Entry 8PWX (X-ray diffraction, 3.20 A resolution); this record covers chains A and B.

Chain A:
Molecule: scFv fragment for antibody R5.008
Source organism: Homo sapiens
Notes: antibody fragment or engineered binder
Sequence (284 residues; row label = number of the first residue in the row; numbers below 1 keep their minus sign (Met-30 is residue -30)):
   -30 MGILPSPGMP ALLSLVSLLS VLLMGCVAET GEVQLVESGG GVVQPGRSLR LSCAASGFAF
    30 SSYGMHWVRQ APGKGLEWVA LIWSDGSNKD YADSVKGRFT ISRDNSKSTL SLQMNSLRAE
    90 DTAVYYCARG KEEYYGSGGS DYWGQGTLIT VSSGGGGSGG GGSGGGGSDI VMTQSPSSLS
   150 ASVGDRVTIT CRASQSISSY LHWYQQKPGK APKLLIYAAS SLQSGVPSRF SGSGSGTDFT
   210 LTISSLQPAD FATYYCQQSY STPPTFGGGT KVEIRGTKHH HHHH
Disordered / not traced: -30 to 0, 123-136, 244-253
Disulfides: Cys22-Cys96, Cys160-Cys225

Chain B:
Molecule: Reticulocyte-binding protein homolog 5
Source organism: Plasmodium falciparum 3D7
UniProt: Q8IFM5 (RH5_PLAF7); the construct lacks a stretch of the UniProt sequence and is renumbered around it, so the offset changes along the chain: 140-244 = UniProt 140-244; 294-297 = UniProt 245-248; 298-526 = UniProt 298-526
Sequence (338 residues; numbered 140 to 526; 49 numbers in that range are skipped by the numbering (no residue carries them; nothing is unmodelled there); the number before each row is that of its first residue):
   140 KNVNFLQYHF KELSNYNIAN SIDILQEKEG HLDFVIIPHY TFLDYYKHLS YNSIYHKSST
   200 YGKYIAVDAF IKKINEAYDK VKSKCNDIKN DLIATIKKLE HPYDI
   294 NNKNRAFKKM MDEYNTKKKK LIKCIKNHEN DFNKICMDMK NYGTNLFEQL SCYNNNFCNT
   354 NGIRYHYDEY IHKLILSVKS KNLNKDLSDM TNILQQSELL LTNLNKKMGS YIYIDTIKFI
   414 HKEMKHIFNR IEYHTKIIND KTKIIQDKIK LNIWRTFQKD ELLKRILDMS NEYSLFITSD
   474 HLRQMLYNTF YSKEKHLNNI FHHLIYVLQM KFNDVPIKME YFQTYKKNKP LTQ
Disordered / not traced: 140-156, 294-298, 506-526
Construct notes: engineered mutation Tyr203 (Cys in Q8IFM5), Ala216 (Thr in Q8IFM5), Ala299 (Thr in Q8IFM5)
Swiss-Prot annotation at these positions:
  - site: Lys140, Asn141 (Cleavage)
  - glycosylation: Asn214 (N-linked (GlcNAc...) asparagine)
Disulfides: Cys224-Cys317, Cys345-Cys351

Interface between chain A and chain B:
Pairs across the interface - 23 pairs, chain A then chain B:
  Trp52(A) - Arg458(B)
  Trp52(A) - Asp461(B)
  Asn57(A) - Lys457(B)
  Asp59(A) - Lys457(B)  salt bridge
  Tyr103(A) - Ile437(B)
  Tyr103(A) - Lys441(B)
  Tyr104(A) - Lys441(B)
  Tyr104(A) - Asn445(B)  hydrogen bond
  Tyr104(A) - Arg458(B)
  Tyr104(A) - Asp461(B)  hydrogen bond
  Tyr104(A) - Met462(B)
  Ser106(A) - Arg458(B)  hydrogen bond
  Gln164(A) - Asn349(B)  hydrogen bond
  Gln164(A) - Phe350(B)
  Ser165(A) - Phe350(B)
  Tyr169(A) - Arg448(B)  hydrogen bond
  Tyr229(A) - Asn349(B)  hydrogen bond (side chain-backbone)
  Tyr229(A) - Phe350(B)
  Tyr229(A) - Arg448(B)  hydrogen bond (backbone-side chain)
  Tyr229(A) - Thr449(B)  hydrogen bond
  Tyr229(A) - Phe450(B)
  Ser230(A) - Gln451(B)
  Thr231(A) - Asp453(B)  hydrogen bond
Interface residues without a listed pair, chain A (13 interface residues in all): Glu101
Interface residues without a listed pair, chain B (17 interface residues in all): Asp440, Leu444, Glu454

Summary:
The interface between chain A and chain B involves 13 residues on one side and 17 on the other; the contacts
include 9 hydrogen bonds and 1 salt bridge. Polar contacts include Asp59(A)-Lys457(B), Tyr104(A)-Asn445(B) and
Tyr104(A)-Asp461(B).
Chain A is scFv fragment for antibody R5.008 (Homo sapiens) and chain B is Reticulocyte-binding protein
homolog 5 (Plasmodium falciparum 3D7); the structure, PfRH5 bound to monoclonal antibody R5.008, was
determined by X-ray diffraction (same publication as 8PWU, 8PWV, 8PWW and 8Q5D).
